Entry 5NRL (electron microscopy, 7.20 A resolution (low resolution: residue-level contacts below are approximate; hydrogen-bond / salt-bridge calls are withheld)); this record covers chains 6 and G of the 58 polymer chains in the assembly.

[Chain 6]
Molecule: U6 snRNA
Organism: Saccharomyces cerevisiae
Sequence (112 nucleotides; row label = number of the first residue in the row):
     1 GUUCGCGAAG UAACCCUUCG UGGACAUUUG GUCAAUUUGA AACAAUACAG AGAUGAUCAG
    61 CAGUUCCCCU GCAUAAGGAU GAACCGUUUU ACAAAGAGAU UUAUUUCGUU UU
Unresolved in the structure: 10-15, 52-54, 89-91, 103-107

[Chain G]
Protein: U4/U6 small nuclear ribonucleoprotein PRP3
Organism: Saccharomyces cerevisiae
UniProt: Q03338 (PRP3_YEAST); numbering as in UniProt (aligned over 1-469)
Sequence (469 residues; row label = number of the first residue in the row):
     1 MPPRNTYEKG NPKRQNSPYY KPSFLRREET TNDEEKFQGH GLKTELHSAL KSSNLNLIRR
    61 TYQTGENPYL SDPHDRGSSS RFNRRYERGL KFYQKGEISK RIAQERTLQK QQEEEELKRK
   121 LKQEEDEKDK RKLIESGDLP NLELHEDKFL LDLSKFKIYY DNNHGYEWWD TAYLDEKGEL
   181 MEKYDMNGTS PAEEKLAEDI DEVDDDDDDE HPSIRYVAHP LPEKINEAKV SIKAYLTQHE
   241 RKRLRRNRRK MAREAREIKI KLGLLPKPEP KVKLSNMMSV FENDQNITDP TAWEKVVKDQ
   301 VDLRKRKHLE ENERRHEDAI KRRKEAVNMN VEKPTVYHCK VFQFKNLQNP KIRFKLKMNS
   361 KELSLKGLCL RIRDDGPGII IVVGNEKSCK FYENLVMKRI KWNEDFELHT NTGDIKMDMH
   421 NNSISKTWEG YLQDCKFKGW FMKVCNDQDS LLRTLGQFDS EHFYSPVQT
Unresolved in the structure: 1-34, 72-82, 93-99, 139, 174-210, 225-227, 411-412, 468-469

[How chain 6 and chain G interact]
Residue-residue contacts (56; chain 6 residue first):
  A59(6) / Ser-279(G)
  G60(6) / Pro-270(G)
  G60(6) / Ser-279(G)
  G60(6) / Val-280(G)
  G60(6) / Glu-282(G)
  C61(6) / Glu-269(G)
  C61(6) / Pro-270(G)
  C61(6) / Lys-271(G)
  C61(6) / Asn-276(G)
  A62(6) / Lys-271(G)
  G63(6) / Arg-253(G)
  U64(6) / Arg-249(G)
  U65(6) / Arg-246(G)
  C66(6) / Lys-242(G)
  G71(6) / His-308(G)
  G71(6) / Asn-312(G)
  C72(6) / Asn-312(G)
  C72(6) / Arg-315(G)
  C72(6) / His-316(G)
  A73(6) / His-316(G)
  A73(6) / Ala-319(G)
  U74(6) / Arg-323(G)
  A75(6) / Lys-233(G)
  G77(6) / Lys-387(G)
  G78(6) / Lys-387(G)
  A79(6) / Asn-394(G)
  U80(6) / Phe-391(G)
  U80(6) / Arg-399(G)
  G81(6) / Glu-362(G)
  G81(6) / Arg-399(G)
  A82(6) / Lys-351(G)
  A82(6) / Phe-354(G)
  A82(6) / Lys-355(G)
  A82(6) / Met-358(G)
  A82(6) / Asn-359(G)
  A82(6) / Glu-362(G)
  A83(6) / Pro-350(G)
  A83(6) / Lys-351(G)
  A83(6) / Phe-354(G)
  C84(6) / Pro-350(G)
  C84(6) / Arg-353(G)
  C84(6) / Phe-354(G)
  C84(6) / Lys-357(G)
  C85(6) / Arg-353(G)
  C85(6) / Lys-357(G)
  C85(6) / Arg-371(G)
  G86(6) / Arg-371(G)
  G86(6) / Met-442(G)
  G86(6) / Lys-443(G)
  G86(6) / Val-444(G)
  U87(6) / Phe-441(G)
  U87(6) / Met-442(G)
  U87(6) / Lys-443(G)
  U88(6) / Phe-441(G)
  U88(6) / Lys-443(G)
  U88(6) / Gln-457(G)
Interface residues without a listed pair, chain 6 (26 interface residues in all): G108
Interface residues without a listed pair, chain G (40 interface residues in all): Arg-85, Lys-390, Phe-458

[In short]
Chain 6 and chain G form an interface of 26 and 40 residues respectively.
Here chain 6 is U6 snRNA and chain G is U4/U6 small nuclear ribonucleoprotein PRP3, both from Saccharomyces
cerevisiae. Entry 5NRL (Structure of a pre-catalytic spliceosome) was determined by electron microscopy.
